PDB entry 8THK | electron microscopy, 2.60 A resolution | chains B and R of the 5 polymer chains in the assembly

[Chain B]
Name: Guanine nucleotide-binding protein G(I)/G(S)/G(T) subunit beta-1
Source organism: Homo sapiens
UniProtKB: P62873 (GBB1_HUMAN); residues 2-340 here = UniProt positions 2-340
Amino-acid sequence (358 residues; row label = number of the first residue in the row; numbers below 1 keep their minus sign (Met-17 is residue -17)):
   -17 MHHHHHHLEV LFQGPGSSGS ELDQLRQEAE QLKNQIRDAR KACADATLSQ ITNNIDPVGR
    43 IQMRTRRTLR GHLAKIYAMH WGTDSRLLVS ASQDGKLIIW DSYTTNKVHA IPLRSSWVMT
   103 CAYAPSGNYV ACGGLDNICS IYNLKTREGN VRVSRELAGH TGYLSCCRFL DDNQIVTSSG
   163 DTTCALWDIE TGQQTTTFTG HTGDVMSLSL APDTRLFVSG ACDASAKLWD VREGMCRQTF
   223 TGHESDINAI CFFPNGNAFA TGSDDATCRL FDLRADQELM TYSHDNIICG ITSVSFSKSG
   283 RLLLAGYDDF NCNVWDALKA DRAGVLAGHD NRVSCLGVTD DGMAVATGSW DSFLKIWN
Unresolved in the structure: -17 to 2
Differences from the reference sequence: expression tag (-17 to 1)
Swiss-Prot annotation at these positions:
  - modified residue: Ser2 (N-acetylserine), His266 (Phosphohistidine)
  - natural variant: Leu30 (L30F: In MRD42; uncertain significance), Arg52 (R52G: In MRD42), Gly64 (G64V: In MRD42), Asp76 (D76E: In MRD42; D76G: In MRD42), Gly77 (G77S: In MRD42), Lys78 (K78R: In MRD42), Ile80 (I80N: In MRD42; I80T: In MRD42), His91 (H91R: In MRD42; uncertain significance), Ala92 (A92T: In MRD42), Pro94 (P94S: In MRD42), Leu95 (L95P: In MRD42), Arg96 (R96L: In MRD42), 5 further natural variant entries in UniProt

[Chain R]
Name: Endolysin, Alpha-1A adrenergic receptor
Source organism: Enterobacteria phage T4
Notes: EC 3.2.1.17
UniProtKB: chimeric construct of P00720, P35348: residues -148 to 11 from P00720 (ENLYS_BPT4) positions 2-161 (UniProt number = residue number + 150); residues 15-350 from P35348 positions 15-350 (same numbers)
Amino-acid sequence (503 residues; numbered -172 to 358; 28 numbers in that range are skipped by the numbering (no residue carries them; nothing is unmodelled there); the number before each row is that of its first residue; numbers below 1 keep their minus sign (Met-172 is residue -172)):
  -172 MKTIIALSYI FCLVFADYKD DDDKNIFEML RIDEGLRLKI YKDTEGYYTI GIGHLLTKSP
  -112 SLNAAKSELD KAIGRNTNGV ITKDEAEKLF NQDVDAAVRG ILRNAKLKPV YDSLDAVRRA
   -52 ALINMVFQMG ETGVAGFTNS LRMLQQKRWD EAAVNLAKSR WYNQTPNRAK RVITTFRTGT
     8 WDAYAAATQP PAPVNISKAI LLGVILGGLI LFGVLGNILV ILSVACHRHL HSVTHYYIVN
    68 LAVADLLLTS TVLPFSAIFE VLGYWAFGRV FCNIWAAVDV LCCTASIMGL CIISIDRYIG
   128 VSYPLRYPTI VTQRRGLMAL LCVWALSLVI SIGPLFGWRQ PAPEDETICQ INEEPGYVLF
   188 SALGSFYLPL AIILVMYCRV YVVAKRES
   244 RGLKSGLKTD KSHFSVRLLK FSREKKAAKT LGIVVGCFVL CWLPFFLVMP IGSFFPDFKP
   304 SETVFKIVFW LGYLNSCINP IIYPCSSQEF KKAFQNVLRI QCLCRKQASL EVLFQ
Unresolved in the structure: -172 to 32, 244-267, 329-358
Differences from the reference sequence: initiating methionine (-172); expression tag (-171 to -149, 351-358); conflict Gly-138 (Arg12 in P00720), Thr-96 (Cys54 in P00720), Ala-53 (Cys97 in P00720), Arg-13 (Ile137 in P00720); linker (12-14)
Swiss-Prot annotation at these positions:
  - active site (Proton donor/acceptor): Glu-139, Asp-130
  - binding site (substrate): Leu-118, Phe-46, Ser-33, Asn-18
  - motif: Lys334 to Lys349 (Nuclear localization signal)
  - modified residue: Ser215 (Phosphoserine)
  - lipidation: Cys345 (S-palmitoyl cysteine)
  - glycosylation: Asn22 (N-linked (GlcNAc...) asparagine)
Disulfides: Cys99-Cys176
Small-molecule neighbours: CGZ (N-[(5S)-5-(4,5-dihydro-1H-imidazol-2-yl)-2-hydroxy-5,6,7,8-tetrahydronaphthalen-1-yl]methanesulfonamide): Asp106, Val107, Cys110, Ile178, Asn179, Tyr184, Val185, Ser188, Ala189, Ser192, Trp285, Phe288, Phe289, Met292, Phe312, Gly315, Tyr316
From the paper describing this entry:
  - binding site for CGZ: Asp106, Val107, Cys110, Val185, Ser188, Ala189, Trp285, Phe288, Phe289, Met292, Phe312, Gly315, Tyr316
  - specificity-determining residues: Val185, Ala189, Met292
  - mutagenesis - V185A/A189S/M292L (1000-fold), V185A, M292L: decreased signaling in response to CGZ
  - mutagenesis - A189S: unchanged signaling in response to CGZ
  - mutagenesis - V185A, M292L: decreased binding to CGZ (from molecular simulation)
  - mutagenesis - A189S: unchanged binding to CGZ (from molecular simulation)

[Chain B / chain R interface]
Pairs across the interface (7):
  Arg52(B) - Ala52(R)  hydrogen bond (side chain-backbone)
  Asp312(B) - His54(R)
  Asp333(B) - Arg55(R)
  Ser334(B) - Arg55(R)
  Phe335(B) - Cys53(R)
  Phe335(B) - His54(R)
  Phe335(B) - Arg55(R)

[Summary]
The interface between chain B and chain R involves 5 residues on one side and 4 on the other, with 1 hydrogen
bond. The hydrogen-bonded pair is Arg52(B)-Ala52(R). From the paper: a binding site for CGZ at Asp106(R),
Val107(R) and Cys110(R) among others; V185A/A189S/M292L, V185A and M292L of chain R reduce signaling in
response to CGZ.
Here chain B is Guanine nucleotide-binding protein G(I)/G(S)/G(T) subunit beta-1 (Homo sapiens) and chain R is
Endolysin, Alpha-1A adrenergic receptor (Enterobacteria phage T4). Entry 8THK (Cryo-EM structure of
A61603-bound alpha-1A-adrenergic receptor in complex with heterotrimeric Gq-protein) was determined by
electron microscopy together with 8THL from the same study.
